6MZF - chains B and E of the 14 polymer chains in the assembly; structure by X-ray diffraction, 4.40 A resolution (low resolution: residue-level contacts below are approximate; hydrogen-bond / salt-bridge calls are withheld).

Chain B:
Name: Tubulin beta chain
From: Sus scrofa
UniProtKB: P02554 (TBB_PIG); the author numbering skips numbers that UniProt does not, so the offset changes along the chain: 1-42 = UniProt 1-42; 45-360 = UniProt 43-358; 369-455 = UniProt 359-445
Sequence (445 residues; row label = number of the first residue in the row; note: 10 numbers in that range are skipped by the numbering (no residue carries them; nothing is unmodelled there)):
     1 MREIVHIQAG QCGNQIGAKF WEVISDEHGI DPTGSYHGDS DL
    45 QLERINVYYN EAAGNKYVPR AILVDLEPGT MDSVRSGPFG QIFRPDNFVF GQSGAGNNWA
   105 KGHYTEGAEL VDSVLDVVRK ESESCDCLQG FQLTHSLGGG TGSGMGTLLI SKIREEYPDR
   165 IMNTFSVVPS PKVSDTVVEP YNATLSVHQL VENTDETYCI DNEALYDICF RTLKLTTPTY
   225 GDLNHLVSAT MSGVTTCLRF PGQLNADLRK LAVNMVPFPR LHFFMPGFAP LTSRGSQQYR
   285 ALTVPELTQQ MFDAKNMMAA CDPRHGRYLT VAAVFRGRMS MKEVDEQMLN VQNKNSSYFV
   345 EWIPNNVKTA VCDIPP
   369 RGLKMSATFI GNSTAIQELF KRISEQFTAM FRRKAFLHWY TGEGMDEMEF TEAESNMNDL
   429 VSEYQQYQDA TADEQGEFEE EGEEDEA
Disordered / not traced: 55-61, 442-455
Ligand contacts: GDP (guanosine-5'-diphosphate): G10, Q11, C12, Q15, I16, D69, N101, S140, G142, G143, G144, T145, G146, V171, P173, V177, S178, E183, N206, L209, Y224, L227, N228
UniProt features mapped onto this chain:
  - motif: M1 to I4 (MREI motif)
  - binding site (GTP): Q11, E71, S140, G144, T145, G146, N206, N228
  - binding site (Mg(2+)): E71
  - modified residue: S40 (Phosphoserine), K60 (N6-acetyllysine), S174 (Phosphoserine), T287 (Phosphothreonine), T292 (Phosphothreonine), R320 (Omega-N-methylarginine), E448 (5-glutamyl polyglutamate)
  - cross-link (Glycyl lysine isopeptide (Lys-Gly)): K60 (interchain with G-Cter in ubiquitin), K326 (interchain with G-Cter in ubiquitin)

Chain E:
Name: Protein Stu2p/Alp14p
From: Lachancea kluyveri NRRL Y-12651
Sequence (554 residues; numbered 1 to 554; the number before each row is that of its first residue):
     1 MADQDDVDFT TLPLEQRASH KVWKARLNAY QELNNLFTKS SVISPPNDVA NYWLDPELFA
    61 SYIVDSNVVA QENAIIALHT LLEYISQVPN VSTSKLRLQW IPPLVEKGLS SSRAATKAKA
   121 TDCIMLLTQS DTSIQQTVNL MLPSLSNKLP RLVSSCVKCL ATIIEEFGFI NVSDINILLS
   181 EILEPLPKLS SHADRNVRSE TMNLILQIYK WFGKELLQEL LLEKLKPIQQ RDLSRMFEKY
   241 EGTIPPKQQP RLFQWQKEQE QEQEQILQTD KDGDTLMGNL LAYQDTNASA IHPATKPAVD
   301 PFELLPPSVI LDKFPADFQT RISSTKWKDR VEALEEIHNN VLKPVKKLAH KNQDYSDYLR
   361 VLANVIQKDA NVQAVTIAAN SVQLLCNSLR SNFTRSYGAI VLVPLLERTK EKKPSVNEAI
   421 CSALDAVATY CGFDDCLEET LNYMKHKTPQ VRIECTKFLT RMLQGWKSDG PLQNQLLFKL
   481 LPEVTTAVLK IVNDTQPTTR NTGFECFATL MKLVGERELA DPLEKLDNLK KKKIYEYYEK
   541 VEVATGLEHH HHHH
Disordered / not traced: 1-13, 44-45, 263-299, 544-554

How chain B and chain E interact:
Pairs across the interface (11; chain B residue first):
  Y108(B) with V68(E); R113(E)
  T109(B) with W23(E)
  E159(B) with L149(E); R151(E)
  E160(B) with K148(E)
  P162(B) with K148(E)
  D163(B) with K148(E)
  E411(B) with W23(E)
  G412(B) with W23(E); V69(E)
Other interface residues (no listed pair), chain B (10 interface residues in all): D116, G410
Other interface residues (no listed pair), chain E (12 interface residues in all): K24, S66, N67, S110, P150

Summary:
10 residues of chain B and 12 residues of chain E are in contact. Bound to chain B: GDP. UniProt lists 8
GTP-binding residues and Mg2+-binding residue E71(B) on chain B.
Here chain B is Tubulin beta chain (Sus scrofa) and chain E is Protein Stu2p/Alp14p (Lachancea kluyveri NRRL
Y-12651). Entry 6MZF (Structural Basis of Tubulin Recruitment and Assembly by Microtubule Polymerases with
Tumor Overexpressed Gene (TOG) Domain ...) was determined by X-ray diffraction (same publication as 6MZE and
6MZG).
